3WLF - chains A and D of the 4 polymer chains in the assembly; structure by X-ray diffraction, 2.30 A resolution.

Chain A (and D):
Protein: (R)-specific carbonyl reductase
From: Candida parapsilosis
Notes: EC 1.1.1.1; chain D of this document is another copy of the same molecule, construct and numbering; everything in this record applies to it too
UniProtKB: A1X808 (A1X808_CANPA); residues 1-336 here = UniProt positions 1-336
Chain sequence (341 residues; each row starts with the number of its first residue; numbers below 1 keep their minus sign (Ala-4 is residue -4)):
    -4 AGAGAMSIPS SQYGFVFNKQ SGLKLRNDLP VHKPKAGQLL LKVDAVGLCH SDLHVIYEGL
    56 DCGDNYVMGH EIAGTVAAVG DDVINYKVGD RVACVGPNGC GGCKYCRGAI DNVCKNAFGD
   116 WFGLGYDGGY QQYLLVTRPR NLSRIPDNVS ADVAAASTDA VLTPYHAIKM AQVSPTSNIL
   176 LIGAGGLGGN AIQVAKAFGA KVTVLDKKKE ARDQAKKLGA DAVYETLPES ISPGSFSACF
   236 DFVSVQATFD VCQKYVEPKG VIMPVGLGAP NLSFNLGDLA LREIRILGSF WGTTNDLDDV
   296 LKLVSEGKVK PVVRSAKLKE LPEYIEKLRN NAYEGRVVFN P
Unresolved in the structure: -4 to 1 (chain D: -4 to 2, 182-183)
Sequence notes: expression tag (-4 to 0)
Metal / ion sites: Zn2+ site 1: Cys44, His65, Glu66, Asp154; Zn2+ site 2: Cys95, Cys98, Cys101, Cys109
Small-molecule neighbours: (1R)-1-phenylethane-1,2-diol (FEH): Ser46, Leu55, His65, Trp116, Leu119, Asp154, Thr158, Phe285, Trp286

Chain A / chain D interface:
Residue-residue contacts (80; chain A residue first):
  Lys99(A) - Glu252(D)  salt bridge
  Tyr100(A) - Glu252(D)
  Tyr100(A) - Pro253(D)
  Ile105(A) - Lys254(D)
  Asn107(A) - Glu278(D)  hydrogen bond
  Val108(A) - Leu276(D)
  Val108(A) - Glu278(D)
  Lys110(A) - Gly229(D)  hydrogen bond (side chain-backbone)
  Lys110(A) - Pro253(D)
  Phe113(A) - Leu276(D)  hydrophobic
  Trp116(A) - Leu276(D)  hydrophobic
  His161(A) - Glu278(D)  salt bridge
  Met165(A) - Glu278(D)
  Pro228(A) - Lys110(D)
  Gly229(A) - Lys110(D)  hydrogen bond (backbone-side chain)
  Ser239(A) - Leu271(D)
  Phe244(A) - Phe269(D)  hydrophobic
  Glu252(A) - Lys99(D)  salt bridge
  Glu252(A) - Tyr100(D)  hydrogen bond
  Pro253(A) - Tyr100(D)
  Pro253(A) - Lys110(D)
  Lys254(A) - Met165(D)
  Pro259(A) - Leu271(D)  hydrophobic
  Pro259(A) - Leu274(D)  hydrophobic
  Gly261(A) - Leu271(D)
  Ala264(A) - Leu271(D)
  Pro265(A) - Asn270(D)
  Pro265(A) - Leu271(D)  hydrogen bond (backbone-backbone)
  Asn266(A) - Phe269(D)
  Asn266(A) - Asn270(D)
  Leu267(A) - Leu267(D)
  Leu267(A) - Ser268(D)
  Leu267(A) - Phe269(D)  hydrogen bond (backbone-backbone)
  Ser268(A) - Leu267(D)
  Ser268(A) - Ser268(D)
  Phe269(A) - Phe244(D)  hydrophobic
  Phe269(A) - Asn266(D)
  Phe269(A) - Leu267(D)  hydrogen bond (backbone-backbone)
  Phe269(A) - Phe269(D)  hydrophobic
  Phe269(A) - Ile281(D)  hydrophobic
  Asn270(A) - Pro265(D)
  Asn270(A) - Asn266(D)
  Leu271(A) - Ser239(D)
  Leu271(A) - Pro259(D)  hydrophobic
  Leu271(A) - Gly261(D)
  Leu271(A) - Ala264(D)
  Leu271(A) - Pro265(D)  hydrogen bond (backbone-backbone)
  Leu271(A) - Leu267(D)  hydrophobic
  Leu274(A) - Gly283(D)
  Ala275(A) - Ser284(D)
  Ala275(A) - Phe285(D)
  Leu276(A) - Val108(D)
  Leu276(A) - Phe113(D)  hydrophobic
  Leu276(A) - Trp116(D)  hydrophobic
  Leu276(A) - Phe285(D)
  Glu278(A) - Asn107(D)  hydrogen bond
  Glu278(A) - Val108(D)
  Glu278(A) - His161(D)  salt bridge
  Glu278(A) - Met165(D)
  Glu278(A) - Gly283(D)
  Glu278(A) - Ser284(D)
  Glu278(A) - Phe285(D)  hydrogen bond (side chain-backbone)
  Ile279(A) - Ile281(D)
  Ile279(A) - Leu282(D)
  Ile279(A) - Gly283(D)  hydrogen bond (backbone-backbone)
  Arg280(A) - Ile281(D)
  Arg280(A) - Leu282(D)
  Ile281(A) - Ile279(D)
  Ile281(A) - Arg280(D)
  Ile281(A) - Ile281(D)  hydrogen bond (backbone-backbone)
  Leu282(A) - Arg280(D)
  Gly283(A) - Leu274(D)
  Gly283(A) - Ala275(D)
  Gly283(A) - Glu278(D)
  Gly283(A) - Ile279(D)  hydrogen bond (backbone-backbone)
  Ser284(A) - Ala275(D)
  Ser284(A) - Glu278(D)
  Phe285(A) - Ala275(D)
  Phe285(A) - Leu276(D)
  Phe285(A) - Glu278(D)  hydrogen bond (backbone-side chain)
Also at the interface, not in a pair above, chain A (40 interface residues in all): Gly272, Arg277
Also at the interface, not in a pair above, chain D (41 interface residues in all): Ile105, Pro228, Gly263, Gly272, Arg277

Summary:
The interface between chain A and chain D involves 40 residues on one side and 41 on the other, with 14
hydrogen bonds and 4 salt bridges. Among the polar pairs are Lys99(A)-Glu252(D), His161(A)-Glu278(D) and
Asn107(A)-Glu278(D). Chain A binds (1R)-1-phenylethane-1,2-diol.
Both chains are (R)-specific carbonyl reductase (Candida parapsilosis). Entry 3WLF (Crystal structure of
(R)-carbonyl reductase from Candida Parapsilosis in complex with (R)-1-phenyl-1,2-ethanediol) was determined
by X-ray diffraction together with 3WLE and 3WNQ from the same study.
